Entry 6CV1 (electron microscopy, 2.76 A resolution); this record covers chains C and D of the 4 polymer chains in the assembly.

[Chain C]
Protein: viral protein 2
Source organism: Enterovirus D68
UniProtKB: A0A097ZN88 (A0A097ZN88_9ENTO); numbering as in UniProt (aligned over 1-248)
Chain sequence (248 residues; each row starts with the number of its first residue):
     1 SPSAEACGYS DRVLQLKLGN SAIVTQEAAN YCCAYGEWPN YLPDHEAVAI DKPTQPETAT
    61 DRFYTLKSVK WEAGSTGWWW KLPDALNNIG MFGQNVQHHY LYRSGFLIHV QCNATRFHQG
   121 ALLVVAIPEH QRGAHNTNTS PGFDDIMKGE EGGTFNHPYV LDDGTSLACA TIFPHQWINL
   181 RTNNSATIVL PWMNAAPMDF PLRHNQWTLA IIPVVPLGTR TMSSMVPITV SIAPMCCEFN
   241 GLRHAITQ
Disordered / not traced: 1-9, 247-248
Construct notes: conflict Arg-116 (Lys in A0A097ZN88)

[Chain D]
Protein: viral protein 4
Source organism: Enterovirus D68
UniProtKB: A0A0P0DH17 (A0A0P0DH17_9ENTO); residues 1-68 here correspond to UniProt positions 2-69 (UniProt number = residue number + 1)
Chain sequence (68 residues; numbered 1 to 68; the number before each row is that of its first residue):
     1 GAQVTRQQTG THENANIATN GSHITYNQIN FYKDSYAASA SKQDFSQDPS KFTEPVVEGL
    61 KAGAPVLK
Disordered / not traced: 1-29, 59-68

[How chain C and chain D interact]
Contacting residue pairs - 10 pairs, chain C then chain D:
  Asn-30(C) / Val-56(D)
  Asn-30(C) / Val-57(D)
  Asn-30(C) / Glu-58(D)  hydrogen bond (side chain-backbone)
  Tyr-31(C) / Val-56(D)
  Tyr-31(C) / Val-57(D)  hydrogen bond (backbone-backbone)
  Cys-32(C) / Pro-55(D)
  Cys-33(C) / Pro-55(D)  hydrogen bond (backbone-backbone)
  Cys-33(C) / Val-57(D)  hydrophobic
  Tyr-35(C) / Lys-51(D)
  Tyr-35(C) / Phe-52(D)  hydrophobic
Interface residues without a listed pair, chain C (7 interface residues in all): Gly-36, Ile-172

[Overview]
Chain C and chain D form an interface of 7 and 6 residues respectively; the contacts include 3 hydrogen bonds.
Polar pairs include Asn-30(C)/Glu-58(D), Tyr-31(C)/Val-57(D) and Cys-33(C)/Pro-55(D).
Here chain C is viral protein 2 and chain D is viral protein 4, both from Enterovirus D68. Entry 6CV1 (CryoEM
structure of human enterovirus D68 full particle (after incubation with heparin-derived hexasaccharide)) was
determined by electron microscopy (same publication as 6CV2, 6CV3, 6CV4, 6CV5 and 6CVB).
